Entry 8RK0 (electron microscopy, 3.38 A resolution); this record covers chains D and B of the 4 polymer chains in the assembly.

Chain D (and B):
Molecule: Hcv E2
Source organism: Hepacivirus hominis
Notes: chain B of this document is another copy of the same molecule, construct and numbering; everything in this record applies to it too
UniProt: A9YFN8 (A9YFN8_9HEPC); residues 384-710 here = UniProt positions 384-710
Sequence (327 residues; each row starts with the number of its first residue):
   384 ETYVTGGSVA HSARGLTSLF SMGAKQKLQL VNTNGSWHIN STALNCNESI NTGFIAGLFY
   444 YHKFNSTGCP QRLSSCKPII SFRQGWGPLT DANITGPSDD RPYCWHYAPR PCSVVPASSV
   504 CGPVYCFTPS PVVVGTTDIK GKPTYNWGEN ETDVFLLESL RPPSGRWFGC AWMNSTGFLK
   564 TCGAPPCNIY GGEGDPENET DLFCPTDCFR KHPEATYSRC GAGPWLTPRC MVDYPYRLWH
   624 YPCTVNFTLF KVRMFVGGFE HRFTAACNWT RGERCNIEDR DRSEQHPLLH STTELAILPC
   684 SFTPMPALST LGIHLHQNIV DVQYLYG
Not modelled in the structure: 576-580
Sequence notes: conflict Leu694 (Gly in A9YFN8), Gly695 (Leu in A9YFN8)
Disulfide bonds: Cys429-Cys504, Cys452-Cys626, Cys459-Cys487, Cys495-Cys565, Cys509-Cys553, Cys570-Cys603, Cys587-Cys591, Cys613-Cys650
Glycans and other covalent adducts: N-acetylglucosamine (NAG) linked to Asn448, Asn557, Asn629, Asn651

Chain D / chain B interface:
Residue-residue contacts (26; chain D residue first):
  Pro546(D) - Arg602(B)
  Ser547(D) - Arg602(B)
  Glu597(D) - Phe642(B)
  Thr599(D) - Gly640(B)
  Thr599(D) - Phe642(B)
  Arg602(D) - Pro546(B)
  Arg602(D) - Ser547(B)
  Arg636(D) - Pro689(B)
  Phe638(D) - His669(B)
  Phe638(D) - Pro687(B)
  Phe638(D) - Met688(B)  hydrophobic
  Gly640(D) - Thr599(B)
  Gly641(D) - Pro687(B)
  Phe642(D) - Glu597(B)
  His669(D) - His669(B)  hydrogen bond
  Leu672(D) - Leu691(B)
  His673(D) - Pro670(B)
  His673(D) - His673(B)  hydrogen bond (backbone-side chain)
  His673(D) - Leu691(B)
  Ser674(D) - Leu691(B)
  Pro687(D) - Phe638(B)
  Met688(D) - Arg636(B)
  Met688(D) - Phe638(B)  hydrophobic
  Pro689(D) - Arg636(B)
  Leu691(D) - His673(B)
  Leu708(D) - His673(B)
Other interface residues (no listed pair), chain D (21 interface residues in all): Ser601, Glu667
Other interface residues (no listed pair), chain B (21 interface residues in all): Ser601, Gly641, Leu672, Ser674, Leu708

In short:
The chain D/chain B interface involves 21 residues from each chain, with 2 hydrogen bonds. Polar contacts
include His669(D)-His669(B) and His673(D)-His673(B). N-acetylglucosamine is covalently linked to Asn448(D),
Asn557(D), Asn629(D) and Asn651(D).
Both chains are Hcv E2 (Hepacivirus hominis). Entry 8RK0 (HCV E1/E2 homodimer complex, ectodomain) was
determined by electron microscopy together with 8RJJ from the same study.
